7L05 - chains D and E of the 6 polymer chains in the assembly; structure by X-ray diffraction, 2.21 A resolution.

== Chain D ==
Name: Tubulin beta chain
From: Sus scrofa
UniProtKB: P02554 (TBB_PIG); the author numbering skips numbers that UniProt does not, so the offset changes along the chain: 1-358 = UniProt 1-358; 367-453 = UniProt 359-445
Chain sequence (445 residues; each row starts with the number of its first residue; note: 8 numbers in that range are skipped by the numbering (no residue carries them; nothing is unmodelled there)):
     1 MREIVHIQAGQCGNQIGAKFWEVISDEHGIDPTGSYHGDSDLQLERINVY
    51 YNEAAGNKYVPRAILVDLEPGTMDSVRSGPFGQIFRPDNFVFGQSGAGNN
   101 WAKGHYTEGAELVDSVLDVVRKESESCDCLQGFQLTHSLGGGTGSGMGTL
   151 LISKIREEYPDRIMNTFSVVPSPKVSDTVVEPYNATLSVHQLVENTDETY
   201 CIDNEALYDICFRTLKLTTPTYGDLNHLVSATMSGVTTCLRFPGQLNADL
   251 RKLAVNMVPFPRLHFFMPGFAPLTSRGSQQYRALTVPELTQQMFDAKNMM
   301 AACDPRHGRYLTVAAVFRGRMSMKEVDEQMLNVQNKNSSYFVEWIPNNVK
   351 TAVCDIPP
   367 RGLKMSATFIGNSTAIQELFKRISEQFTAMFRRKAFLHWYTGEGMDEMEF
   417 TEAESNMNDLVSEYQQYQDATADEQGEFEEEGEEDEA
Disordered / not traced: 1, 275-283, 367, 440-453
Bound ions: Mg2+: Gln11 (together with GDP)
Residues lining bound ligands:
  - GDP (guanosine-5'-diphosphate): Gly10, Gln11, Cys12, Gln15, Ile16, Asp67, Asn99, Ser138, Gly140, Gly141, Gly142, Thr143, Gly144, Val169, Pro171, Val175, Ser176, Glu181, Asn204, Leu207, Tyr222, Leu225, Asn226
  - XQ4 ((1S,2R,3S,5S,6S,16E,18E,20R,21S)-11-chloro-21-hydroxy-12,20-dimethoxy-2,5,9,16-tetramethyl-8,23-dioxo-4,24-dioxa-9,22-diazatetracyclo[19.3.1.1~10,14~.0~3,5~]hexacosa-10(26),11,13,16,18-pentaen-6-yl (2S)-2-{methyl[3-(methylamino)propanoyl]amino}propanoate (non-preferred name)): Ala97, Gly98, Asn99, Asn100, Lys103, Asp177, Thr178, Val179, Val180, Phe402, Trp405, Tyr406
Swiss-Prot annotation at these positions:
  - motif: Met1 to Ile4 (MREI motif)
  - binding site (GTP): Gln11, Glu69, Ser138, Gly142, Thr143, Gly144, Asn204, Asn226
  - binding site (Mg(2+)): Glu69
  - modified residue: Ser40 (Phosphoserine), Lys58 (N6-acetyllysine), Ser172 (Phosphoserine), Thr285 (Phosphothreonine), Thr290 (Phosphothreonine), Arg318 (Omega-N-methylarginine), Glu446 (5-glutamyl polyglutamate)
  - cross-link (Glycyl lysine isopeptide (Lys-Gly)): Lys58 (interchain with G-Cter in ubiquitin), Lys324 (interchain with G-Cter in ubiquitin)

== Chain E ==
Name: Stathmin-4
From: Rattus norvegicus
UniProtKB: P63043 (STMN4_RAT); residues 5-145 here correspond to UniProt positions 49-189 (UniProt number = residue number + 44)
Chain sequence (149 residues; row label = number of the first residue in the row):
     3 MADMEVIELNKCTSGQSFEVILKPPSFDGVPEFNASLPRRRDPSLEEIQK
    53 KLEAAEERRKYQEAELLKHLAEKREHEREVIQKAIEENNNFIKMAKEKLA
   103 QKMESNKENREAHLAAMLERLQEKDKHAEEVRKNKELKEEASRHHHHHH
Disordered / not traced: 3-5, 29-43, 142-151
Differences from the reference sequence: initiating methionine (3); cloning artifact (4); expression tag (146-151)
Swiss-Prot annotation at these positions:
  - modified residue: Ser46 (Phosphoserine)

== Interface between chain D and chain E ==
Residue-residue contacts - 26 pairs, chain D then chain E:
  Tyr106(D) - His129(E)  hydrogen bond
  Tyr106(D) - Ala130(E)  hydrophobic
  Tyr106(D) - Val133(E)  hydrophobic
  Tyr106(D) - Arg134(E)  hydrogen bond (backbone-side chain)
  Ala110(D) - Arg134(E)
  Ser153(D) - Leu123(E)
  Ser153(D) - Lys126(E)
  Lys154(D) - Asp127(E)  salt bridge
  Arg156(D) - Leu123(E)
  Glu157(D) - Leu120(E)
  Glu157(D) - Leu123(E)
  Glu157(D) - Asp127(E)
  Pro160(D) - Met119(E)
  Asp161(D) - Arg112(E)
  Gln191(D) - Lys126(E)  hydrogen bond
  Asn195(D) - Leu123(E)
  Asn195(D) - Lys126(E)
  Thr407(D) - Lys140(E)
  Gly408(D) - Lys137(E)
  Glu409(D) - Val133(E)
  Glu409(D) - Lys137(E)  salt bridge
  Gly410(D) - Val133(E)
  Gly410(D) - Asn136(E)  hydrogen bond (backbone-side chain)
  Gly410(D) - Lys137(E)
  Met411(D) - Val133(E)
  Glu415(D) - His129(E)  salt bridge
Interface residues without a listed pair, chain D (17 interface residues in all): Thr107
Interface residues without a listed pair, chain E (16 interface residues in all): Leu116, Gln124, Glu141

== Overview ==
17 residues of chain D and 16 residues of chain E are in contact, with 4 hydrogen bonds and 3 salt bridges.
Polar pairs include Lys154(D)-Asp127(E), Glu409(D)-Lys137(E) and Glu415(D)-His129(E). Ligands of chain D: GDP
and compound XQ4.
Chain D is Tubulin beta chain (Sus scrofa) and chain E is Stathmin-4 (Rattus norvegicus); the structure,
Complex of novel maytansinoid M24 bound to T2R-TTL (two tubulin alpha/beta heterodimers, RB3 stathmin-like
domain, and ..., was determined by X-ray diffraction.
